7P91 - chains a and A of the 6 polymer chains in the assembly; structure by electron microscopy, 2.80 A resolution.

[Chain a (and A)]
Molecule: Fe-hydrogenase, subunit alpha
Organism: Thermotoga maritima (strain ATCC 43589 / DSM 3109 / JCM 10099 / NBRC 100826 / MSB8)
Notes: EC 1.12.1.4; chain A of this document is another copy of the same molecule, construct and numbering; everything in this record applies to it too
UniProt: G4FFG1 (G4FFG1_THEMA); residue numbers follow UniProt; this construct covers 1-645
Chain sequence (645 residues; each row starts with the number of its first residue):
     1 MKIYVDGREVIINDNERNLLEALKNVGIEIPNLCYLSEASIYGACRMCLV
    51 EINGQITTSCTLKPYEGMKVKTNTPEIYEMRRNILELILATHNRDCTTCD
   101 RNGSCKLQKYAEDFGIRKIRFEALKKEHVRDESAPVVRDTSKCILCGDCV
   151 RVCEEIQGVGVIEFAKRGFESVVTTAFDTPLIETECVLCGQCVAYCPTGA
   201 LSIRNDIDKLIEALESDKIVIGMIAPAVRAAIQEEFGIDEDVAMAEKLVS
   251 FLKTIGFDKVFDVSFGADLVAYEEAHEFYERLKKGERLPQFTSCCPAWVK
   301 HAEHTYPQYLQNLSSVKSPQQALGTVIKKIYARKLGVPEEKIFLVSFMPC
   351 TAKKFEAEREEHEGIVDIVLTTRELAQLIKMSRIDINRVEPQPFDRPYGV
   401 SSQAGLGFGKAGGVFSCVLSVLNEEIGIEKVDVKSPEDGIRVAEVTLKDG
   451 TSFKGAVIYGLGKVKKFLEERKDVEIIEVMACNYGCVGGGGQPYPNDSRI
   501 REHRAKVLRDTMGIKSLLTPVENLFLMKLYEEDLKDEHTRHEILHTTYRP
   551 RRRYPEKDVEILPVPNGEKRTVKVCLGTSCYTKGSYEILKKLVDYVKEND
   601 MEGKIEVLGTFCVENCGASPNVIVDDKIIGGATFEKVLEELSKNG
Unresolved in the structure: 643-645 (chain A: 555-645)
Bound ions: 2Fe-2S cluster Fe site 1: Cys-34, Cys-45, Cys-48, Cys-60; 4Fe-4S cluster Fe site 1: His-92, Cys-96, Cys-99, Cys-105; 4Fe-4S cluster Fe site 2: Cys-143, Cys-146, Cys-149, Cys-196; 4Fe-4S cluster Fe site 3: Cys-153, Cys-186, Cys-189, Cys-192; 4Fe-4S cluster Fe site 4: Cys-295, Cys-350, Cys-482, Cys-486; 2Fe-2S cluster Fe site 2: Cys-575, Cys-580, Cys-612, Cys-616
Residues lining bound ligands:
  - 2Fe-2S cluster (FES), molecule 1: Leu-20, Asn-32, Cys-34, Tyr-42, Gly-43, Ala-44, Cys-45, Arg-46, Met-47, Cys-48, Thr-58, Cys-60
  - 2Fe-2S cluster (FES), molecule 2: Cys-575, Gly-577, Thr-578, Ser-579, Cys-580, Cys-612, Val-613, Glu-614, Asn-615, Cys-616, Asn-621
  - 4Fe-4S cluster (SF4), molecule 1: His-92, Asn-93, Asp-95, Cys-96, Cys-99, Arg-101, Asn-102, Cys-105, Leu-107, Gln-108, Lys-142, Thr-198, Gly-199
  - 4Fe-4S cluster (SF4), molecule 2: Val-136, Cys-153, Gln-157, Val-159, Val-161, Ile-162, Leu-181, Cys-186, Val-187, Leu-188, Cys-189, Gly-190, Gln-191, Cys-192
  - 4Fe-4S cluster (SF4), molecule 3: Cys-143, Ile-144, Leu-145, Cys-146, Gly-147, Asp-148, Cys-149, Val-173, Cys-196, Pro-197, Thr-198, Ala-200, Leu-201
  - 4Fe-4S cluster (SF4), molecule 4: Cys-189, Cys-294, Cys-295, Pro-296, Ala-297, Pro-349, Cys-350, Ala-352, Lys-353, Met-480, Ala-481, Cys-482, Gly-485, Cys-486, Gly-489

[Interface between chain a and chain A]
Contacting residue pairs (84):
  Glu-29(a) with Arg-383(A)
  Pro-31(a) with Met-381(A); Arg-383(A)
  Asn-73(a) with Thr-254(A); Ser-382(A); Ile-384(A)
  Pro-75(a) with Leu-214(A); Glu-215(A); Ile-255(A)
  Tyr-78(a) with Ile-255(A); Ser-382(A)
  Glu-79(a) with Ile-211(A); Glu-215(A)
  Arg-82(a) with Ile-207(A); Ile-211(A); Met-381(A)
  Leu-89(a) with Thr-97(A)
  Arg-94(a) with Arg-94(A); Asp-95(A), salt bridge; Thr-97(A)
  Asp-95(a) with Arg-94(A), salt bridge
  Cys-96(a) with Cys-96(A), hydrophobic; Thr-97(A)
  Thr-97(a) with Arg-94(A); Cys-96(A); Ala-111(A); Ile-116(A); Arg-117(A)
  Thr-98(a) with Ile-116(A); Arg-117(A)
  Cys-99(a) with Arg-117(A), hydrogen bond (backbone-side chain)
  Asp-100(a) with Arg-117(A), salt bridge
  Asn-102(a) with Gln-108(A), hydrogen bond (side chain-backbone); Glu-112(A)
  Gly-103(a) with Glu-112(A)
  Gln-108(a) with Asn-102(A), hydrogen bond (backbone-side chain); Gln-108(A)
  Tyr-110(a) with Arg-383(A)
  Ala-111(a) with Thr-97(A)
  Glu-112(a) with Asn-102(A); Gly-103(A)
  Asp-113(a) with Gln-377(A); Lys-380(A), salt bridge; Met-381(A); Arg-383(A), salt bridge
  Phe-114(a) with Met-381(A)
  Gly-115(a) with Asn-205(A), hydrogen bond (backbone-side chain); Gln-377(A)
  Ile-116(a) with Thr-97(A); Thr-98(A)
  Arg-117(a) with Thr-97(A); Thr-98(A); Cys-99(A); Asp-100(A), salt bridge; Gln-377(A)
  Ile-119(a) with Thr-98(A)
  Asn-205(a) with Gly-115(A)
  Ile-211(a) with Glu-79(A); Arg-82(A)
  Leu-214(a) with Pro-75(A), hydrophobic
  Glu-215(a) with Pro-75(A); Glu-79(A)
  Phe-251(a) with Tyr-78(A)
  Thr-254(a) with Asp-6(A); Asn-73(A)
  Ile-255(a) with Pro-75(A); Tyr-78(A)
  Gln-377(a) with Asp-113(A); Gly-115(A); Arg-117(A)
  Leu-378(a) with Tyr-78(A), hydrogen bond (backbone-side chain)
  Lys-380(a) with Asp-113(A)
  Met-381(a) with Pro-31(A); Tyr-78(A), hydrophobic; Arg-82(A); Phe-114(A), hydrophobic
  Ser-382(a) with Pro-31(A); Asn-73(A); Tyr-78(A)
  Arg-383(a) with Glu-29(A), salt bridge; Pro-31(A); Tyr-110(A); Asp-113(A), salt bridge
  Ile-384(a) with Asn-73(A)
Other interface residues (no listed pair), chain a (48 interface residues in all): Asp-6, Gly-27, Glu-76, Lys-118, Arg-120, Ile-207, Asp-208
Other interface residues (no listed pair), chain A (46 interface residues in all): Glu-76, Leu-89, Ile-119, Arg-120, Asp-208, Phe-251, Arg-388

[In short]
48 residues of chain a face 46 of chain A across their interface; the contacts include 5 hydrogen bonds and 8
salt bridges. Among the polar pairs are Arg-94(a)/Asp-95(A), Asp-100(a)/Arg-117(A) and Asp-113(a)/Lys-380(A).
Ligands of chain a: 2Fe-2S cluster and 4 copies of 4Fe-4S cluster.
Both chains are Fe-hydrogenase, subunit alpha (Thermotoga maritima (strain ATCC 43589 / DSM 3109 / JCM 10099 /
NBRC 100826 / MSB8)). Entry 7P91 (TmHydABC- T. maritima bifurcating hydrogenase with bridge domain closed) was
determined by electron microscopy, deposited together with 7P5H, 7P8N and 7P92.
